PDB entry 6S7T | electron microscopy, 3.50 A resolution | chains A and K of the 10 polymer chains in the assembly

Chain A:
Molecule: Dolichyl-diphosphooligosaccharide--protein glycosyltransferase subunit STT3B
From: Homo sapiens
Notes: EC 2.4.99.18
UniProtKB: Q8TCJ2 (STT3B_HUMAN); residue numbers follow UniProt; this construct covers 1-826
Sequence (826 residues; numbered 1 to 826; the number before each row is that of its first residue):
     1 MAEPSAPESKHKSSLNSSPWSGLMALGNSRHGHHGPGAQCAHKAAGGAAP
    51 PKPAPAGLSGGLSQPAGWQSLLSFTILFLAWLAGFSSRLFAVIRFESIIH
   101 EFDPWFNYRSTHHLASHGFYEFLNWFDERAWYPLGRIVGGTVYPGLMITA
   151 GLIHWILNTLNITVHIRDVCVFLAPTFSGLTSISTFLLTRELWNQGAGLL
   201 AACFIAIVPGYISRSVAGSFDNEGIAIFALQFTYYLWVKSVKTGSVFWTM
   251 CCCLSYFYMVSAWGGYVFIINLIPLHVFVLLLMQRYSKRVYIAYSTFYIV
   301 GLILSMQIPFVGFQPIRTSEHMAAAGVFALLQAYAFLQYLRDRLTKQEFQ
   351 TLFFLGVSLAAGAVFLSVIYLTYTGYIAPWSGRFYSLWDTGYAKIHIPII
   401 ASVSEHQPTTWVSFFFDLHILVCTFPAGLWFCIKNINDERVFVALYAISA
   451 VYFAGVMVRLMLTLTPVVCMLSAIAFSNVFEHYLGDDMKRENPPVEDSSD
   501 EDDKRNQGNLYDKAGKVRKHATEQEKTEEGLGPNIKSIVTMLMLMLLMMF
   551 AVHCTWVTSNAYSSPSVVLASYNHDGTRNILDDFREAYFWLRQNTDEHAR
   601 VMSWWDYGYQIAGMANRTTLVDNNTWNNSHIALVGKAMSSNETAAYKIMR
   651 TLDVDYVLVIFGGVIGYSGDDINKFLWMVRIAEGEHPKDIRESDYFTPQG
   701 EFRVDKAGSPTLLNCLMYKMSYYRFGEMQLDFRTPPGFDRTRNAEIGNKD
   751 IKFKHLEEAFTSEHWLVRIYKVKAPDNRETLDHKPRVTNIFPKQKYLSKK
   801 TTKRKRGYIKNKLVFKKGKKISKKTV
Unresolved in the structure: 1-62, 486-532, 816-826
Covalent attachments: N-acetylglucosamine (NAG) linked to Asn616, Asn641; glycan linked to Asn627
Residues lining bound ligands:
  - 0K3 ((2Z,6Z,10Z,14Z,18Z,22Z,26Z)-3,7,11,15,19,23,27,31-octamethyldotriaconta-2,6,10,14,18,22,26,30-octaen-1-yl dihydrogen phosphate): Tyr143, Asn222, Trp263, Gly264, Gly265, Val267, Phe268, Asn271, Leu272, Pro274, Leu275, Phe278, Met322, Ala323, Gly326, Val364, Phe365, Val368, Trp380, Arg383, Phe384, Leu387, Ser449, Phe453, Arg459, Leu460
  - EGY ((4R,7R)-4-hydroxy-N,N,N-trimethyl-4,9-dioxo-7-[(undecanoyloxy)methyl]-3,5,8-trioxa-4lambda~5~-phosphadocosan-1-aminium), molecule 1: Ser70, Phe74, Leu77, Phe78, Ile183
  - EGY, molecule 2: Phe85, Leu89, Val92, Ile93, Phe95, Glu96, Ser97, Ile153, Ile156, Leu157, Val164, Asp168, Phe172, Thr176
  - EGY, molecule 3: Ser97, Leu157, Leu160, Ile162, Val164, Asp168
  - EGY, molecule 4: Leu114, Ala115, Gly118, Phe119, Ile148, Gly151, Leu152, Trp155, Ile156
  - EGY, molecule 5: Phe119, Tyr120, Leu123, Pro144, Ile148, Leu254, Phe257, Tyr258, Ser261, Leu304, Gln307, Ile308, Pro309
  - EGY, molecule 6: Phe232, Phe247, Trp248, Cys251, Leu254, Ser255, Tyr258
  - EGY, molecule 7: Leu275, Val279, Leu282, Met283, Gln284, Arg285, Ile433, Ile436, Ala444, Leu445, Ile448
  - EGY, molecule 8: Phe278, Leu282, Gln284, Tyr334, Val357, Ala361, Gly362, Phe365
  - KZB ((2S,3R,4R,5S,6S)-2-(hydroxymethyl)-6-[(1S,2R,3R,4R,5'S,6S,7R,8S,9R,12R,13R,15S,16S,18R)-5',7,9,13-tetramethyl-3,15-bis(oxidanyl)spiro[5-oxapentacyclo[10.8.0.02,9.04,8.013,18]icosane-6,2'-oxane]-16-yl]oxy-oxane-3,4,5-triol), molecule 1: Leu180, Ile183, Leu187, Arg190, Phe232, Tyr235, Lys239, Trp248
  - KZB, molecule 2: Lys288, Tyr291, Gln332, Ala335, Phe336, Tyr339, Asp342
  - KZB, molecule 3: Phe313, Ile316, Arg317, Met322, Leu371, Tyr376, Ile377
UniProt features mapped onto this chain:
  - region: Trp604 to Asp606 (Interacts with target acceptor peptide in protein substrate)
  - motif: Glu101 to Asp103 (DXD motif 1), Asp221 to Glu223 (DXD motif 2), Ser402 to Glu405 (SVSE motif), Trp604 to Gly608 (WWDYG motif), Asp671 to Met678 (DK motif)
  - binding site (Mn(2+)): Asp103, Asp221, Glu223
  - binding site (dolichyl diphosphooligosaccharide): Arg459, Tyr609
  - site: Asp103 (Interacts with target acceptor peptide in protein substrate), Arg214 (Important for catalytic activity), Glu405 (Interacts with target acceptor peptide in protein substrate), Lys674 (Interacts with target acceptor peptide in protein substrate)
  - modified residue: Ala2 (N-acetylalanine), Ser13 (Phosphoserine), Ser18 (Phosphoserine), Ser29 (Phosphoserine), Ser498 (Phosphoserine), Ser499 (Phosphoserine)
  - glycosylation (N-linked (GlcNAc...) asparagine): Asn616, Asn623, Asn627 (high mannose), Asn641
Reported in the primary citation:
  - post-translational modification sites: Asn616, Asn627, Asn641
  - catalytic residues: Asp103
  - binding site for Peptide (chain K): Asp103, Asn623
  - binding site for 0K3: Arg383, Arg459
  - catalytic residues: Arg459 (citing earlier work)

Chain K:
Molecule: Peptide
From: Homo sapiens
Sequence (7 residues; each row starts with the number of its first residue):
     1 AANATAA

Chain A / chain K interface:
Contacting residue pairs - 24 pairs, chain A then chain K:
  Glu101(A) with Ala2(K)
  Phe102(A) with Ala4(K), hydrophobic
  Asp103(A) with Asn3(K), hydrogen bond
  Arg214(A) with Ala1(K)
  Ser402(A) with Thr5(K); Ala6(K), hydrogen bond (backbone-backbone)
  Val403(A) with Ala2(K); Asn3(K); Ala4(K)
  Ser404(A) with Ala2(K), hydrogen bond (side chain-backbone); Ala4(K), hydrogen bond (backbone-backbone)
  Glu405(A) with Ala1(K); Ala2(K)
  Gln407(A) with Ala6(K)
  Trp604(A) with Thr5(K), hydrogen bond
  Trp605(A) with Asn3(K); Thr5(K)
  Asp606(A) with Ala4(K); Thr5(K), hydrogen bond
  Asn623(A) with Asn3(K), hydrogen bond
  Gly669(A) with Ala7(K)
  Lys674(A) with Thr5(K)
  Trp677(A) with Thr5(K); Ala6(K), hydrogen bond (side chain-backbone)
Also at the interface, not in a pair above, chain A (17 interface residues in all): Asn673

Overview:
17 residues of chain A face 7 of chain K across their interface; the contacts include 8 hydrogen bonds. Among
the polar pairs are Asp103(A)-Asn3(K), Ser404(A)-Ala2(K) and Trp604(A)-Thr5(K). From the paper: catalytic
residues Asp103(A) and Arg459(A); a binding site for Peptide (chain K) at Asp103(A) and Asn623(A).
Chain A is Dolichyl-diphosphooligosaccharide--protein glycosyltransferase subunit STT3B and chain K is
Peptide, both from Homo sapiens; the structure, Cryo-EM structure of human oligosaccharyltransferase complex
OST-B, was determined by electron microscopy (same publication as 6S7O).
